PDB entry 3BPX | X-ray diffraction, 1.95 A resolution | chains A and B

[Chain A (and B)]
Molecule: Transcriptional regulator
Organism: Methanobacterium thermoautotrophicum
Notes: chain B of this document is another copy of the same molecule, construct and numbering; everything in this record applies to it too
UniProt: O26413 (O26413_METTH); numbering as in UniProt (aligned over 1-145)
Amino-acid sequence (148 residues; each row starts with the number of its first residue; numbers below 1 keep their minus sign (Gly-2 is residue -2)):
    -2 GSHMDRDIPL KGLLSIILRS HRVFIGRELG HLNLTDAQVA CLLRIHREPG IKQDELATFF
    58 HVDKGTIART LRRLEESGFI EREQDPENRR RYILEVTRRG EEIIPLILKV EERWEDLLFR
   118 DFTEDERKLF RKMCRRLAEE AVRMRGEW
Disordered / not traced: -2 (chain B: -2 to 3, 142-145)
Differences from the reference sequence: expression tag (-2 to 0)
Metal / ion sites: Na+ site 1 near Thr32 (its only coordinating residue here); Na+ site 2 near Ile42 (its only coordinating residue here); Na+ site 3: Asp51, Tyr89; Na+ site 4 near Arg95 (its only coordinating residue here); Na+ site 5: Glu108, Glu112 (shared with Lys8(B) of chain B)
Residues lining bound ligands:
  - 2-hydroxybenzoic acid (SAL), molecule 1: Lys8, Ser12, Arg16
  - 2-hydroxybenzoic acid (SAL), molecule 2: Ala37, Leu40, Arg41, Arg44, Phe56, Phe57

[Interface between chain A and chain B]
Contacting residue pairs (105):
  His0(A) - Glu136(B)
  Met1(A) - Ala135(B)  hydrophobic
  Met1(A) - Glu136(B)  hydrogen bond (backbone-side chain)
  Met1(A) - Val139(B)  hydrophobic
  Asp2(A) - Arg41(B)  salt bridge
  Arg3(A) - Arg128(B)  hydrogen bond (backbone-side chain)
  Arg3(A) - Arg132(B)
  Arg3(A) - Glu136(B)  salt bridge
  Asp4(A) - Arg44(B)
  Asp4(A) - Arg128(B)
  Ile5(A) - Arg128(B)  hydrogen bond (backbone-side chain)
  Pro6(A) - Glu112(B)
  Pro6(A) - Arg128(B)
  Leu7(A) - Glu112(B)  hydrogen bond (backbone-side chain)
  Leu7(A) - Leu115(B)  hydrophobic
  Leu7(A) - Phe116(B)  hydrophobic
  Leu7(A) - Arg128(B)
  Leu7(A) - Cys131(B)  hydrophobic
  Lys8(A) - Leu15(B)
  Lys8(A) - His18(B)
  Lys8(A) - Asp33(B)
  Lys8(A) - Glu108(B)
  Leu10(A) - Arg132(B)
  Leu10(A) - Ala135(B)  hydrophobic
  Leu11(A) - Leu11(B)  hydrophobic
  Ser12(A) - Leu15(B)
  Ile13(A) - Ala135(B)
  Ile14(A) - Leu11(B)  hydrophobic
  Ile14(A) - Cys131(B)
  Leu15(A) - Lys8(B)
  Leu15(A) - Leu11(B)
  Leu15(A) - Ser12(B)
  Leu15(A) - Leu15(B)  hydrophobic
  Arg16(A) - Phe57(B)  hydrogen bond (side chain-backbone)
  Arg16(A) - His58(B)  hydrogen bond (side chain-backbone)
  Arg16(A) - Val59(B)
  Arg16(A) - Asp60(B)  salt bridge
  Ser17(A) - Ala138(B)
  His18(A) - Lys8(B)
  Asp33(A) - Lys8(B)  salt bridge
  Arg44(A) - Ile5(B)
  Phe56(A) - Arg16(B)  hydrogen bond (backbone-side chain)
  Phe57(A) - Arg16(B)
  Phe57(A) - Arg19(B)  hydrogen bond (backbone-side chain)
  His58(A) - Arg19(B)  hydrogen bond (backbone-side chain)
  His58(A) - Val20(B)
  Glu108(A) - Lys8(B)
  Trp111(A) - Met141(B)
  Glu112(A) - Pro6(B)
  Glu112(A) - Leu7(B)  hydrogen bond (side chain-backbone)
  Leu114(A) - Glu137(B)
  Leu114(A) - Met141(B)
  Leu115(A) - Leu134(B)
  Leu115(A) - Glu137(B)
  Leu115(A) - Met141(B)
  Phe116(A) - Leu7(B)  hydrophobic
  Phe116(A) - Leu134(B)  hydrophobic
  Arg117(A) - Glu137(B)  salt bridge
  Arg117(A) - Met141(B)
  Asp118(A) - Arg133(B)  hydrogen bond (backbone-side chain)
  Phe119(A) - Met130(B)  hydrophobic
  Phe119(A) - Arg133(B)
  Phe119(A) - Leu134(B)  hydrophobic
  Glu123(A) - Met130(B)
  Glu123(A) - Arg133(B)  salt bridge
  Phe127(A) - Phe127(B)  hydrophobic
  Phe127(A) - Met130(B)  hydrophobic
  Phe127(A) - Cys131(B)  hydrophobic
  Phe127(A) - Leu134(B)  hydrophobic
  Arg128(A) - Asp4(B)
  Arg128(A) - Ile5(B)  hydrogen bond (side chain-backbone)
  Arg128(A) - Pro6(B)
  Arg128(A) - Leu7(B)
  Arg128(A) - Leu10(B)
  Met130(A) - Phe119(B)
  Met130(A) - Phe127(B)  hydrophobic
  Met130(A) - Met130(B)  hydrophobic
  Cys131(A) - Leu11(B)  hydrophobic
  Cys131(A) - Ile14(B)
  Cys131(A) - Phe127(B)  hydrophobic
  Arg133(A) - Asp118(B)  hydrogen bond (side chain-backbone)
  Arg133(A) - Phe119(B)
  Arg133(A) - Glu123(B)  salt bridge
  Leu134(A) - Ile14(B)  hydrophobic
  Leu134(A) - Leu115(B)
  Leu134(A) - Phe116(B)  hydrophobic
  Leu134(A) - Phe119(B)  hydrophobic
  Leu134(A) - Phe127(B)  hydrophobic
  Ala135(A) - Leu10(B)  hydrophobic
  Ala135(A) - Ile13(B)
  Ala135(A) - Ile14(B)  hydrophobic
  Glu137(A) - Leu114(B)
  Glu137(A) - Leu115(B)
  Glu137(A) - Arg117(B)  salt bridge
  Ala138(A) - Ile13(B)
  Ala138(A) - Ser17(B)
  Met141(A) - Trp111(B)
  Met141(A) - Leu114(B)  hydrophobic
  Met141(A) - Leu115(B)
  Met141(A) - Arg117(B)
  Glu144(A) - Arg117(B)  salt bridge
  Trp145(A) - Val20(B)
  Trp145(A) - Phe21(B)  hydrophobic
  Trp145(A) - Arg24(B)  hydrogen bond (backbone-side chain)
  Trp145(A) - Leu114(B)  hydrophobic
Interface residues without a listed pair, chain A (54 interface residues in all): Ser-1, Ala37, Leu40, Val59, Leu105, Leu126, Arg132, Val139, Arg140
Interface residues without a listed pair, chain B (51 interface residues in all): Ala37, Phe56, Leu126

[Summary]
54 residues of chain A and 51 residues of chain B are in contact, with 14 hydrogen bonds and 9 salt bridges.
Among the polar pairs are Asp2(A)-Arg41(B), Arg3(A)-Glu136(B) and Arg16(A)-Asp60(B). Ligands of chain A:
2-hydroxybenzoic acid. Asp51(A) and Tyr89(A) form the Na+ site 3.
Both chains are Transcriptional regulator (Methanobacterium thermoautotrophicum). Entry 3BPX (Crystal
Structure of MarR) was determined by X-ray diffraction together with 3BPV from the same study.
